PDB entry 2GUE | X-ray diffraction, 2.02 A resolution | chains A and B

Chain A (and B):
Name: griffithsin
Notes: chain B of this document is another copy of the same molecule, construct and numbering; everything in this record applies to it too
Reference sequence: P84801 (GRFIN_GRISQ); residue numbers follow UniProt; this construct covers 1-121
Chain sequence (122 residues; each row starts with the number of its first residue; numbering starts at 0):
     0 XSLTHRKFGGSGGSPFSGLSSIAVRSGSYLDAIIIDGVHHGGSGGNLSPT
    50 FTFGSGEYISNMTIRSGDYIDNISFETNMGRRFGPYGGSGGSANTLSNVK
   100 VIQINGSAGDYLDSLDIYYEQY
Modified residues: ACE (acetyl group) at position 0

Chain A / chain B interface:
Residue-residue contacts - 127 pairs, chain A then chain B:
  ACE_0(A) with Glu119(B); Gln120(B); Tyr121(B)
  Ser1(A) with Tyr118(B); Glu119(B); Gln120(B), hydrogen bond (backbone-backbone)
  Leu2(A) with Leu2(B), hydrophobic; Thr3(B); Tyr118(B)
  Thr3(A) with Leu2(B); Tyr117(B); Tyr118(B), hydrogen bond (backbone-backbone)
  His4(A) with Asp115(B), salt bridge; Ile116(B); Tyr117(B); Tyr118(B)
  Arg5(A) with Leu95(B); Leu114(B); Asp115(B); Ile116(B), hydrogen bond (backbone-backbone); Tyr118(B)
  Lys6(A) with Leu114(B); Asp115(B)
  Phe7(A) with Ile63(B), hydrophobic; Ser65(B); Asn93(B); Ser113(B); Leu114(B), hydrogen bond (backbone-backbone); Ile116(B), hydrophobic
  Gly8(A) with Ser65(B), hydrogen bond (backbone-side chain); Gly66(B); Asp112(B)
  Gly9(A) with Gly66(B); Asp67(B), hydrogen bond (backbone-backbone); Asp112(B), hydrogen bond (backbone-backbone); Ser113(B)
  Gly11(A) with Ser106(B); Asp112(B)
  Gly12(A) with Ala107(B); Asp112(B)
  Ser13(A) with Ser106(B); Ala107(B), hydrogen bond (backbone-backbone)
  Pro14(A) with Gly105(B); Ser106(B)
  Phe15(A) with Ile32(B), hydrophobic; Ile34(B), hydrophobic; His39(B); Asn104(B); Gly105(B), hydrogen bond (backbone-backbone); Ser106(B); Ala107(B); Leu111(B), hydrophobic
  Ser16(A) with His39(B); Asn104(B), hydrogen bond
  Gly17(A) with Ile34(B); Gln102(B); Ile103(B), hydrogen bond (backbone-backbone); Asn104(B), hydrogen bond (backbone-side chain)
  Leu18(A) with Gln102(B)
  Ser19(A) with Val37(B)
  Ile32(A) with Phe15(B), hydrophobic
  Ile34(A) with Phe15(B), hydrophobic
  Asp35(A) with Asp35(B)
  Val37(A) with Ser19(B)
  His39(A) with Phe15(B); Ser16(B)
  Ile63(A) with Phe7(B), hydrophobic
  Ser65(A) with Phe7(B); Gly8(B), hydrogen bond (side chain-backbone)
  Gly66(A) with Gly8(B); Gly9(B)
  Asp67(A) with Gly9(B), hydrogen bond (backbone-backbone)
  Ile69(A) with Phe7(B); Gly8(B)
  Leu95(A) with Arg5(B)
  Ile101(A) with Gln102(B), hydrogen bond (backbone-side chain); Tyr117(B), hydrophobic
  Gln102(A) with Gly17(B); Leu18(B); Ile101(B), hydrogen bond (side chain-backbone); Gln102(B)
  Ile103(A) with Gly17(B), hydrogen bond (backbone-backbone)
  Asn104(A) with Phe15(B); Ser16(B), hydrogen bond; Gly17(B), hydrogen bond (side chain-backbone)
  Gly105(A) with Pro14(B); Phe15(B), hydrogen bond (backbone-backbone)
  Ser106(A) with Gly11(B); Gly12(B); Ser13(B); Pro14(B); Phe15(B)
  Ala107(A) with Gly12(B); Ser13(B), hydrogen bond (backbone-backbone); Phe15(B), hydrophobic
  Leu111(A) with Phe15(B), hydrophobic
  Asp112(A) with Gly8(B); Gly9(B), hydrogen bond (backbone-backbone); Gly11(B); Gly12(B)
  Ser113(A) with Lys6(B); Phe7(B); Gly9(B)
  Leu114(A) with Arg5(B); Lys6(B); Phe7(B), hydrogen bond (backbone-backbone)
  Asp115(A) with His4(B), salt bridge; Arg5(B); Lys6(B)
  Ile116(A) with His4(B); Arg5(B), hydrogen bond (backbone-backbone); Phe7(B), hydrophobic
  Tyr117(A) with Thr3(B); His4(B); Ile101(B); Glu119(B)
  Tyr118(A) with Ser1(B); Leu2(B); Thr3(B), hydrogen bond (backbone-backbone); His4(B); Arg5(B)
  Glu119(A) with ACE_0(B); Ser1(B); Leu2(B); Tyr117(B), hydrogen bond
  Gln120(A) with Ser1(B), hydrogen bond (backbone-backbone)
  Tyr121(A) with ACE_0(B)
Other interface residues (no listed pair), chain A (52 interface residues in all): Tyr68, Asn93, Thr94, Gly108
Other interface residues (no listed pair), chain B (53 interface residues in all): Ser10, Tyr68, Ile69, Thr94, Gly108

Summary:
Chain A and chain B form an interface of 52 and 53 residues respectively, with 27 hydrogen bonds and 2 salt
bridges. Polar contacts include His4(A)-Asp115(B), Gly8(A)-Ser65(B) and Ser16(A)-Asn104(B).
Chain A and chain B are both griffithsin; the structure, Crystal structure of a complex of griffithsin with
N-acetylglucosamine, was determined by X-ray diffraction (same publication as 2GTY, 2GUC, 2GUD and 2GUX).
